PDB entry 4EX8 | X-ray diffraction, 2.10 A resolution | chain A

== Chain A ==
Name: AlnA
From: Streptomyces sp. CM020
UniProtKB: B6SEG5 (B6SEG5_9ACTO); numbering as in UniProt (aligned over 2-306)
Chain sequence (316 residues; row label = number of the first residue in the row; numbers below 1 keep their minus sign (Met-9 is residue -9)):
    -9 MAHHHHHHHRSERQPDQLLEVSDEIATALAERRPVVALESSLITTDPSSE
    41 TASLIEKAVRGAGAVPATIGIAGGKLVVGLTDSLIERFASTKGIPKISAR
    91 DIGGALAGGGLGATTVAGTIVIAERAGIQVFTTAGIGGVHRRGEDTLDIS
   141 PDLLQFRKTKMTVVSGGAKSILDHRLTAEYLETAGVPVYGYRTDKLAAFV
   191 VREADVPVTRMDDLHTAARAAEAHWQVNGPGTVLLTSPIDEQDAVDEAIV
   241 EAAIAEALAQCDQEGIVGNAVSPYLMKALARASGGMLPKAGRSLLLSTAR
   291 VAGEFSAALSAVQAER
Disordered / not traced: -9 to 4, 306
Differences from the reference sequence: expression tag (-9 to 1)
Ion coordination: Ca2+ site 1 near Asp135 (its only coordinating residue here); Ca2+ site 2: Glu169, Glu172
What the authors report for this chain:
  - Ca2+ coordination: Asp138, Glu169, Glu172
  - mutagenesis - E29A, K86A, H130A, D138A, K159A, K159R: decreased catalytic activity
  - mutagenesis - E29Q: abolished catalytic activity
  - self-association interface (contacts with another copy of this molecule): Glu169, Glu172
  - catalytic residues: Glu29, Lys86, Lys159 (proposed by the authors, not directly observed)

== Summary ==
Glu169 and Glu172 form the Ca2+ site 2. The paper reports catalytic residues Glu29, Lys86 and Lys159; E29A,
K86A and H130A, among others, reduce catalytic activity; 7 substitutions were tested in all.
Chain A is AlnA (Streptomyces sp. CM020); the structure, Crystal structure of the prealnumycin C-glycosynthase
AlnA, was determined by X-ray diffraction, deposited together with 4EX6, 4EX7 and 4EX9.
